Entry 4WFE (X-ray diffraction, 2.50 A resolution); this record covers chains B and G of the 6 polymer chains in the assembly.

# Chain B
Molecule: Potassium channel subfamily K member 4
Organism: Homo sapiens
UniProtKB: Q9NYG8 (KCNK4_HUMAN), isoform Q9NYG8-2; numbering as in UniProt (aligned over 1-290)
Chain sequence (299 residues; numbered 1 to 299; the number before each row is that of its first residue):
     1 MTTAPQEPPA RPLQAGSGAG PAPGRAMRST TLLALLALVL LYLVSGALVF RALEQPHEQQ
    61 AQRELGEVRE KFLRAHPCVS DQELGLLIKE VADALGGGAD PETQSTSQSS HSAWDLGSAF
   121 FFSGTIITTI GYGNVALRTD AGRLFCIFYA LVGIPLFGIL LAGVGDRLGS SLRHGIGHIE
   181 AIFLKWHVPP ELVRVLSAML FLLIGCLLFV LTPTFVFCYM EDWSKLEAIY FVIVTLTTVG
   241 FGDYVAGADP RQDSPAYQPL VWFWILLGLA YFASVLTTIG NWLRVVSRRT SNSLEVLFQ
Unresolved in the structure: 1-27, 106-109, 287-299
Differences from the reference sequence: engineered mutation Q104 (Asn in Q9NYG8), Q108 (Asn in Q9NYG8); expression tag (291-299)
Ion coordination: Ca2+: E58 (shared with 2 residues of chain A); K+ site 1: T129, I130, T238, V239 (shared with 4 residues of chain A); K+ site 2: T129, T238 (shared with 2 residues of chain A); K+ site 3: I130, G131, V239, G240 (shared with 4 residues of chain A); K+ site 4: G131, Y132, G240, F241 (shared with 4 residues of chain A)
UniProt features mapped onto this chain:
  - binding site (K(+)): T103, T212, F215
  - mutagenesis: G98 (G98I: Strongly increases basal level of channel activity, decreases further activation by pressure and abolishes further activation by arachidonic acid), T103 (T103C: Loss of voltage-dependent channel gating. Displays linear current-voltage relationship), T212 (T212C: Loss of voltage-dependent channel gating. Abolishes activation by arachidonic acid and PIP2)
What the authors report for this chain:
  - conformationally variable residues (helix shift): G268

# Chain G
Molecule: Anti-traak antibody 13E9 fab fragment heavy chain
Organism: Mus musculus
Notes: antibody fragment or engineered binder
Chain sequence (217 residues; numbered 1 to 217; the number before each row is that of its first residue):
     1 EVQLQQSGPE LVKPGASMKT SCKVSGYSFT GYIMNWVKQR HGKNLEWIGL INPNTGYTTY
    61 NQKFKGKATL TVDKSSSTAY MELLSLTSED SAIYYCTRGN YVFDYWGQGT TLTVSSAKTT
   121 PPSVYPLAPG SAAQTNSMVT LGCLVKGYFP EPVTVTWNSG SLSSGVHTFP AVLQSDLYTL
   181 SSSVTVPSSS WPSETVTCNV AHPASSTKVD KKIVPRD
Unresolved in the structure: 130-135, 217
Disulfides: C22-C96, C143-C198
Ion coordination: Ca2+: E10, K19 (shared with 1 residue of chain E)

# Interface between chain B and chain G
Pairs across the interface (20; chain B residue first):
  L73(B) with N100(G), hydrogen bond (backbone-side chain)
  R74(B) with Y101(G)
  H76(B) with N100(G), hydrogen bond (backbone-side chain)
  P77(B) with G31(G); Y32(G), hydrophobic; I33(G); N100(G)
  C78(B) with G31(G), hydrogen bond (backbone-backbone); N52(G), hydrogen bond (backbone-side chain)
  V79(B) with N100(G), hydrogen bond (backbone-side chain)
  S80(B) with I33(G); L50(G); Y57(G)
  Q82(B) with W47(G); L50(G); Y57(G); T59(G)
  E83(B) with N52(G), hydrogen bond; T55(G), hydrogen bond; Y57(G)
Interface residues without a listed pair, chain B (10 interface residues in all): L86

# Overview
10 residues of chain B and 11 residues of chain G are in contact, with 7 hydrogen bonds. Polar pairs include
L73(B)-N100(G), H76(B)-N100(G) and C78(B)-N52(G). The K+ site 1 is built by T129(B), I130(B), T238(B) and
V239(B). From UniProt: 3 K+-binding residues and 3 mutagenesis sites on chain B. From the paper:
conformational variability at G268(B).
Here chain B is Potassium channel subfamily K member 4 (Homo sapiens) and chain G is Anti-traak antibody 13E9
fab fragment heavy chain (Mus musculus). Entry 4WFE (Human TRAAK K+ channel in a K+ bound conductive
conformation) was determined by X-ray diffraction, deposited together with 4WFF, 4WFG and 4WFH.
